PDB entry 1G5F | X-ray diffraction, 1.80 A resolution | chain A

Chain A:
Protein: 1,3,4,6-tetrachloro-1,4-cyclohexadiene hydrolase
Organism: Sphingomonas paucimobilis
Notes: EC 3.8.1.-
UniProtKB: P51698 (LINB_PSEPA); residues 1-296 here = UniProt positions 1-296
Amino-acid sequence (296 residues; each row starts with the number of its first residue):
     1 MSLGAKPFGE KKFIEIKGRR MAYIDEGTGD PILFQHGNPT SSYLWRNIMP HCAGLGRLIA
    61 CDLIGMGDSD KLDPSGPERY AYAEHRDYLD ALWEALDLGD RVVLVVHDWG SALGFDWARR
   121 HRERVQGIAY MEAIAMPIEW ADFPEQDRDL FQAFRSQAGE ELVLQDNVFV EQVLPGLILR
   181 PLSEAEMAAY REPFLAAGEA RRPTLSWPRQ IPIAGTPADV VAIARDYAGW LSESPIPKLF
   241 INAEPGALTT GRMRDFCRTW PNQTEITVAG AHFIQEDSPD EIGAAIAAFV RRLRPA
Unresolved in the structure: 1-2
Modified / non-standard residues: Arg-291 (n3, n4-dimethylarginine; 2MR)
Construct notes: modified residue (291)
Bound ions: Ca2+ site 1 near Gln-152 (its only coordinating residue here); Ca2+ site 2: Gln-165, Asp-166, Pro-175, Ile-178
Ligand contacts: 1,2-dichloroethane (DCE): Asn-38, Asp-108, Glu-132, Phe-143, Pro-144, Asp-147, Phe-151, Phe-169, Val-173, Leu-177, Ala-247, Leu-248, His-272
From the paper describing this entry:
  - binding site for chloride ion: Asn-38, Trp-109, Pro-208
  - binding site for 1,2-dichloroethane: Asp-108, Pro-144, Leu-177, Ala-247, Leu-248, His-272
  - conformationally variable residues (side-chain flip): Asp-147
  - catalytic residues: Asp-108, Glu-132, His-272 (citing earlier work)

In short:
Bound to chain A: 1,2-dichloroethane. Gln-165, Asp-166, Pro-175 and Ile-178 coordinate Ca2+ site 2. The paper
reports catalytic residues Asp-108, Glu-132 and His-272; a binding site for 1,2-dichloroethane at Asp-108,
Pro-144 and Leu-177 among others.
Chain A is 1,3,4,6-tetrachloro-1,4-cyclohexadiene hydrolase (Sphingomonas paucimobilis); the structure,
Structure of linb complexed with 1,2-dichloroethane, was determined by X-ray diffraction (same publication as
1G4H and 1G42).
